Entry 4AAB (X-ray diffraction, 2.50 A resolution); this record covers chains A and F of the 6 polymer chains in the assembly.

== Chain A ==
Molecule: DNA endonuclease I-crei
Organism: Chlamydomonas reinhardtii
Notes: EC 3.1.-.-
UniProt: P05725 (DNE1_CHLRE); numbering as in UniProt (aligned over 2-153)
Chain sequence (152 residues; row label = number of the first residue in the row):
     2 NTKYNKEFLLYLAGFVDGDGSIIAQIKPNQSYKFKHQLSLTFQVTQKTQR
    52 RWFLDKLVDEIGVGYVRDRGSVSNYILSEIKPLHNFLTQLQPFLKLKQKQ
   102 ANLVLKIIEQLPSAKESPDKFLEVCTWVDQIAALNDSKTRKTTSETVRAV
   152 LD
Differences from the reference sequence: engineered mutation Asn-75 (Asp in P05725)
Bound ions: Mg2+ site 1: Gly-19 (shared with 1 residue of chain B; 1 residue of chain E; DC614(F) of chain F); Mg2+ site 2: Asp-20 (shared with 1 residue of chain B; 1 residue of chain D; 1 residue of chain E; DC614(F) of chain F; 1 residue of chain G)
Ligand contacts: s-1,2-propanediol (PGO): Asp-18, Gly-19, Gly-21, Leu-97, Lys-98, Asn-136, Asp-137

== Chain F ==
Molecule: 14-nt DNA strand
Sequence (14 nucleotides; numbered 601 to 614; the number before each row is that of its first residue):
   601 TCAAAACGTCGTAC
Bound ions: Mg2+ site 1: DC614 (shared with Gly-19(A) of chain A; 1 residue of chain B; 1 residue of chain E); Na+: DC614 (shared with 1 residue of chain G)
Ligand contacts: s-1,2-propanediol (PGO): DG611, DT612, DA613

== Chain A / chain F interface ==
Pairs across the interface (30; chain A residue first):
  Lys-28(A) with DA605(F), base contact; DA606(F), base contact
  Ser-32(A) with DT601(F), sugar contact; DC602(F), hydrogen bond to the base
  Tyr-33(A) with DT601(F), sugar contact; DC602(F), base contact; DA603(F), hydrogen bond to the base; DA604(F), base contact
  Lys-34(A) with DT601(F), sugar contact; DC602(F), salt bridge to the phosphate
  Gln-38(A) with DA603(F), hydrogen bond to the base; DA604(F), hydrogen bond to the base
  Tyr-66(A) with DA605(F), phosphate contact
  Arg-68(A) with DA605(F), sugar contact; DA606(F), salt bridge to the phosphate
  Arg-70(A) with DT609(F), hydrogen bond to the base
  Ser-79(A) with DA604(F), phosphate contact; DA605(F), phosphate contact
  Glu-80(A) with DA604(F), phosphate contact; DA605(F), phosphate contact
  Ile-81(A) with DA604(F), hydrogen bond to the phosphate
  Leu-112(A) with DA603(F), phosphate contact
  Lys-116(A) with DC602(F), phosphate contact; DA603(F), salt bridge to the phosphate
  Asp-137(A) with DA613(F), sugar contact
  Lys-139(A) with DG611(F), sugar contact; DT612(F), hydrogen bond to the phosphate; DA613(F), salt bridge to the phosphate
  Thr-140(A) with DC610(F), phosphate contact; DG611(F), sugar contact
Also at the interface, not in a pair above, chain A (19 interface residues in all): Gly-19, Asp-20, Phe-35
Also at the interface, not in a pair above, chain F (13 interface residues in all): DC607, DC614

== Summary ==
The interface between chain A and chain F involves 19 residues on one side and 13 on the other; the contacts
include 7 hydrogen bonds and 4 salt bridges. Polar pairs include Ser-32(A)/DC602(F), Tyr-33(A)/DA603(F) and
Gln-38(A)/DA603(F). Ligands of chain A: s-1,2-propanediol.
Chain A is DNA endonuclease I-crei (Chlamydomonas reinhardtii) and chain F is a 14-nt DNA strand; the
structure, Crystal structure of the mutant D75N I-CreI in complex with its wild- type target (The four ...,
was determined by X-ray diffraction together with 4AAD, 4AAE, 4AAF and 4AAG from the same study.
